PDB entry 6MDM | electron microscopy, 4.40 A resolution (low resolution: residue-level contacts below are approximate; hydrogen-bond / salt-bridge calls are withheld) | chains H and I of the 11 polymer chains in the assembly

Chain H:
Protein: Synaptosomal-associated protein 25
From: Rattus norvegicus
UniProtKB: P60881 (SNP25_RAT), isoform P60881-2; residue numbers follow UniProt; this construct covers 1-204
Sequence (207 residues; row label = number of the first residue in the row; numbers below 1 keep their minus sign (Met-2 is residue -2)):
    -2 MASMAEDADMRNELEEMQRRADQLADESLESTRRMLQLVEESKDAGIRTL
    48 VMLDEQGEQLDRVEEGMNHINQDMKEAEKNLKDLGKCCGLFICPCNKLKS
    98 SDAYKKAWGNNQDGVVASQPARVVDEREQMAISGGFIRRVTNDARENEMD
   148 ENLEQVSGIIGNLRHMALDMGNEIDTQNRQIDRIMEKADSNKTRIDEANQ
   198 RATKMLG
Not modelled in the structure: -2 to 0, 84-140
Construct notes: initiating methionine (-2); expression tag (-1 to 0)
UniProt features mapped onto this chain:
  - region: Gly111 to Val120 (Interaction with ZDHHC13 and ZDHHC17)
  - site ((Microbial infection) Cleavage): Arg180, Ile181, Gln197, Arg198
  - modified residue: Thr138 (Phosphothreonine), Ser154 (Phosphoserine), Ser187 (Phosphoserine)
  - lipidation (S-palmitoyl cysteine): Cys85, Cys90, Cys92
  - mutagenesis: Val113 (V113A: Inhibits interaction with ZDHHC13 and ZDHHC17), Gln116 (Q116A: Inhibits interaction with ZDHHC13 and ZDHHC17), Pro117 (P117A: Inhibits interaction with ZDHHC13 and ZDHHC17)

Chain I:
Protein: Syntaxin-1A
From: Rattus norvegicus
UniProtKB: P32851 (STX1A_RAT); residues 1-256 here = UniProt positions 1-256
Sequence (256 residues; row label = number of the first residue in the row):
     1 MKDRTQELRTAKDSDDDDDVTVTVDRDRFMDEFFEQVEEIRGFIDKIAEN
    51 VEEVKRKHSAILASPNPDEKTKEELEELMSDIKKTANKVRSKLKSIEQSI
   101 EQEEGLNRSSADLRIRKTQHSTLSRKFVEVMSEYNATQSDYRERSKGRIQ
   151 RQLEITGRTTTSEELEDMLESGNPAIFASGIIMDSSISKQALSEIETRHS
   201 EIIKLENSIRELHDMFMDMAMLVESQGEMIDRIEYNVEHAVDYVERAVSD
   251 TKKAVK
Not modelled in the structure: 1-190
Construct notes: conflict Ser145 (Cys in P32851)
UniProt features mapped onto this chain:
  - site: Lys253, Ala254 (Microbial infection: Cleavage)
  - modified residue (Phosphoserine): Ser14, Ser64, Ser95, Ser188
  - cross-link (Glycyl lysine isopeptide (Lys-Gly)): Lys252 (interchain with G-Cter in SUMO), Lys253 (interchain with G-Cter in SUMO), Lys256 (interchain with G-Cter in SUMO)

How chain H and chain I interact:
Residue-residue contacts - 37 pairs, chain H then chain I:
  Arg16(H) - Ile195(I)
  Glu24(H) - His199(I)
  Ser25(H) - His199(I)
  Ser28(H) - Ile202(I)
  Ser28(H) - Ile203(I)
  Ser28(H) - Glu206(I)
  Arg31(H) - Glu206(I)
  Met32(H) - Glu206(I)
  Leu35(H) - His213(I)
  Val36(H) - Ile209(I)
  Glu38(H) - His213(I)
  Glu38(H) - Phe216(I)
  Ser39(H) - His213(I)
  Ser39(H) - Phe216(I)
  Ala42(H) - Phe216(I)
  Gly43(H) - Phe216(I)
  Thr46(H) - Ala220(I)
  Met49(H) - Val223(I)
  Met49(H) - Glu224(I)
  Gln53(H) - Gly227(I)
  Gln53(H) - Ile230(I)
  Gln56(H) - Ile230(I)
  Gln56(H) - Glu234(I)
  Arg59(H) - Val237(I)
  Val60(H) - Ile233(I)
  Val60(H) - Val237(I)
  Gly63(H) - Glu238(I)
  His66(H) - Glu245(I)
  Ile67(H) - Val241(I)
  Asp70(H) - Glu245(I)
  Asp70(H) - Val248(I)
  Glu73(H) - Lys252(I)
  Asn77(H) - Lys252(I)
  Asn77(H) - Val255(I)
  Leu81(H) - Ala254(I)
  Leu81(H) - Val255(I)
  Glu143(H) - Arg198(I)
Other interface residues (no listed pair), chain H (34 interface residues in all): Gln15, Leu21, Ala22, Thr29, Met71, Ala74, Met146, Met167
Other interface residues (no listed pair), chain I (29 interface residues in all): Ala191, Arg210, Met217, Met219, Val244

Overview:
34 residues of chain H face 29 of chain I across their interface. Curated annotation (UniProt) lists 3
mutagenesis sites on chain H.
Here chain H is Synaptosomal-associated protein 25 and chain I is Syntaxin-1A, both from Rattus norvegicus.
Entry 6MDM (The 20S supercomplex engaging the SNAP-25 N-terminus (class 1)) was determined by electron
microscopy together with 6MDN, 6MDO and 6MDP from the same study.
